PDB entry 3UN8 | X-ray diffraction, 2.70 A resolution | chains O and P of the 28 polymer chains in the assembly

Chain O:
Protein: Proteasome component Y7
Source organism: Saccharomyces cerevisiae
Notes: EC 3.4.25.1
UniProtKB: P23639 (PSA2_YEAST); numbering as in UniProt (aligned over 1-250)
Chain sequence (250 residues; each row starts with the number of its first residue):
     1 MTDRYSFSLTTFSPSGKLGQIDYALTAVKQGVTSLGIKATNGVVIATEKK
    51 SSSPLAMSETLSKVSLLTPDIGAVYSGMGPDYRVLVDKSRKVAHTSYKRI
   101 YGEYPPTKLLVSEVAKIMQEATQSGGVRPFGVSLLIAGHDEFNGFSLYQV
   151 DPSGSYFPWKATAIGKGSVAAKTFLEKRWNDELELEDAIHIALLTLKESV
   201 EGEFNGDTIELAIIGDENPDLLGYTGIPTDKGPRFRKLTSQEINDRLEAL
Swiss-Prot annotation at these positions:
  - cross-link: K108 (Glycyl lysine isopeptide (Lys-Gly) (interchain with G-Cter in ubiquitin))

Chain P:
Protein: Proteasome component Y13
Source organism: Saccharomyces cerevisiae
Notes: EC 3.4.25.1
UniProtKB: P23638 (PSA4_YEAST); residues 0-257 here correspond to UniProt positions 1-258 (UniProt number = residue number + 1)
Chain sequence (258 residues; each row starts with the number of its first residue; numbering starts at 0):
     0 MGSRRYDSRTTIFSPEGRLYQVEYALESISHAGTAIGIMASDGIVLAAER
    50 KVTSTLLEQDTSTEKLYKLNDKIAVAVAGLTADAEILINTARIHAQNYLK
   100 TYNEDIPVEILVRRLSDIKQGYTQHGGLRPFGVSFIYAGYDDRYGYQLYT
   150 SNPSGNYTGWKAISVGANTSAAQTLLQMDYKDDMKVDDAIELALKTLSKT
   200 TDSSALTYDRLEFATIRKGANDGEVYQKIFKPQEIKDILVKTGITKKDED
   250 EEADEDMK
Not modelled in the structure: 0, 245-257
Swiss-Prot annotation at these positions:
  - cross-link (Glycyl lysine isopeptide (Lys-Gly)): K99 (interchain with G-Cter in ubiquitin), K198 (interchain with G-Cter in ubiquitin), K230 (interchain with G-Cter in ubiquitin)

How chain O and chain P interact:
Contacting residue pairs (68; chain O residue first):
  R4(O) - S2(P)
  Y5(O) - S2(P)
  Y5(O) - Y5(P)
  S6(O) - G125(P)
  S6(O) - L127(P)
  F7(O) - S2(P)
  F7(O) - Y5(P)
  F7(O) - D6(P)
  F7(O) - G126(P)
  S8(O) - G126(P)  hydrogen bond (backbone-backbone)
  S8(O) - L127(P)
  S8(O) - R128(P)  hydrogen bond (side chain-backbone)
  T10(O) - R128(P)
  T11(O) - S7(P)
  T11(O) - T9(P)
  T11(O) - Q20(P)
  F12(O) - Q20(P)  hydrogen bond (backbone-side chain)
  F12(O) - Y23(P)
  F12(O) - A24(P)  hydrophobic
  F12(O) - S27(P)
  F12(O) - R128(P)
  F12(O) - P129(P)
  F12(O) - G131(P)
  S13(O) - Y23(P)
  P14(O) - Y23(P)  hydrophobic
  P14(O) - E26(P)
  S15(O) - E26(P)
  S15(O) - H30(P)
  G16(O) - Y23(P)
  G16(O) - S27(P)  hydrogen bond (backbone-side chain)
  L18(O) - R128(P)
  K38(O) - E57(P)  salt bridge
  S112(O) - E84(P)
  K116(O) - I85(P)
  Q119(O) - A81(P)
  Q119(O) - D82(P)  hydrogen bond
  Q119(O) - I85(P)
  Q119(O) - R128(P)
  T122(O) - R128(P)  hydrogen bond (backbone-side chain)
  Q123(O) - Y121(P)
  Q123(O) - L127(P)
  Q123(O) - R128(P)  hydrogen bond (side chain-backbone)
  Q123(O) - F130(P)
  S124(O) - L127(P)
  G125(O) - L127(P)
  Y148(O) - T60(P)
  S153(O) - A81(P)
  G154(O) - A81(P)
  S155(O) - T80(P)
  S155(O) - A81(P)
  Y156(O) - E84(P)  hydrogen bond
  F157(O) - L56(P)  hydrophobic
  P158(O) - L56(P)
  P158(O) - E57(P)  hydrogen bond (backbone-backbone)
  P158(O) - T60(P)
  P158(O) - S61(P)
  W159(O) - S53(P)
  W159(O) - L55(P)
  W159(O) - L56(P)
  K160(O) - T54(P)
  K160(O) - L55(P)  hydrogen bond (backbone-backbone)
  K160(O) - L56(P)
  K160(O) - E57(P)
  A161(O) - L55(P)
  L175(O) - L55(P)
  E176(O) - S53(P)
  E176(O) - T54(P)
  E176(O) - L55(P)
Other interface residues (no listed pair), chain O (34 interface residues in all): W179
Other interface residues (no listed pair), chain P (32 interface residues in all): L79

Overview:
34 residues of chain O and 32 residues of chain P are in contact; the contacts include 10 hydrogen bonds and 1
salt bridge. Among the polar pairs are K38(O)-E57(P), S8(O)-R128(P) and F12(O)-Q20(P).
Here chain O is Proteasome component Y7 and chain P is Proteasome component Y13, both from Saccharomyces
cerevisiae. Entry 3UN8 (Yeast 20S proteasome in complex with PR-957 (epoxide)) was determined by X-ray
diffraction, deposited together with 3UN4.
